3IC0 - chains A and D of the 4 polymer chains in the assembly; structure by X-ray diffraction, 1.80 A resolution.

Chain A:
Protein: Hemoglobin subunit alpha
Organism: Homo sapiens
Reference sequence: P69905 (HBA_HUMAN); residues 1-141 here = UniProt positions 1-141
Chain sequence (141 residues; each row starts with the number of its first residue):
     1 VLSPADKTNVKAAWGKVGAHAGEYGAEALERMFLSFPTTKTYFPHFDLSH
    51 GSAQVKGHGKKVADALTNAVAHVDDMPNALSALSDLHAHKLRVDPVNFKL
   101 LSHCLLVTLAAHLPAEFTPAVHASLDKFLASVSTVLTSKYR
Glycans and other covalent adducts: 2-[(2-methoxy-5-methylphenoxy)methyl]pyridine (B77) linked to Val1
Metal / ion sites: heme Fe: His87 (together with oxygen molecule)
Residues lining bound ligands:
  - B77 (2-[(2-methoxy-5-methylphenoxy)methyl]pyridine), molecule 1: Leu2, Asp126, Lys127, Ala130, Ser131, Thr134
  - B77, molecule 2: Pro95, Phe98, Lys99, Ser102, Asp126, Leu129, Ala130, Ser133
  - B77, molecule 3: Thr134, Thr137, Ser138
  - heme (HEM): Met32, Thr39, Tyr42, Phe43, His45, Phe46, His58, Lys61, Val62, Ala65, Leu66, Leu83, Leu86, His87, Leu91, Val93, Asn97, Phe98, Leu101, Val132, Leu136
  - oxygen molecule (OXY): Leu29, Phe43, His58, Val62, His87
Curated features (UniProtKB/Swiss-Prot):
  - site: Lys61 (Not glycated)
  - natural variant: Asp6 (A6D: In J-Toronto; this construct carries the variant), Ala13 (A13D: In J-Paris 1/J-Aljezur), Glu27 (A27E: In Shenyang; this construct carries the variant), Lys61 (K61N: In Zambia; deletion: In Clinic), Asp64 (A64D: In Pontoise; this construct carries the variant), Asp75 (D75A: In Lille; D75G: In Chapel Hill; D75N: In G-Pest), Ala111 (A111D: In Petah Tikva)

Chain D:
Protein: Hemoglobin subunit beta
Organism: Homo sapiens
Reference sequence: P68871 (HBB_HUMAN); residues 1-146 here = UniProt positions 1-146
Chain sequence (146 residues; numbered 1 to 146; the number before each row is that of its first residue):
     1 VHLTPEEKSAVTALWGKVNVDEVGGEALGRLLVVYPWTQRFFESFGDLST
    51 PDAVMGNPKVKAHGKKVLGAFSDGLAHLDNLKGTFATLSELHCDKLHVDP
   101 ENFRLLGNVLVCVLAHHFGKEFTPPVQAAYQKVVAGVANALAHKYH
Metal / ion sites: heme Fe: His92 (together with oxygen molecule)
Residues lining bound ligands:
  - B77 (2-[(2-methoxy-5-methylphenoxy)methyl]pyridine), molecule 1: Val34, Tyr35, Pro36, Trp37
  - B77, molecule 2: Tyr35, Trp37, Glu101, Leu105
  - heme (HEM): Leu31, Thr38, Phe41, Phe42, Ser44, Phe45, His63, Lys66, Val67, Ala70, Phe71, Phe85, Leu88, Leu91, His92, Leu96, Val98, Asn102, Phe103, Leu106, Val137, Leu141
  - oxygen molecule (OXY): Leu28, Phe42, His63, Val67, His92
Curated features (UniProtKB/Swiss-Prot):
  - natural variant: Leu3 (H3L: In Graz; this construct carries the variant), Glu7 (E7A: In G-Makassar; E7K: In Hb C; E7Q: In Machida; E7V: In SKCA), Lys8 (E8K: In G-Siriraj; this construct carries the variant), Val11 (A11V: In Iraq-Halabja; this construct carries the variant), Gly16 (W16G: In Randwick; this construct carries the variant), Val23 (E23V: In D-Granada; this construct carries the variant), Gly24 (V24G: In Miyashiro; this construct carries the variant), Gly25 (G25D: In Moscva; G25R: In Riverdale-Bronx; G25V: In Savannah), Leu32 (L32P: In Yokohama), Val33 (L33V: In Muscat; this construct carries the variant), Arg40 (Q40R: In Tianshui; this construct carries the variant), Phe42 (F42Y: In Mequon; deletion: In Bruxelles), 11 further natural variant entries in UniProt

How chain A and chain D interact:
Pairs across the interface - 14 pairs, chain A then chain D:
  Thr38(A) - His97(D)
  Thr41(A) - Arg40(D)  hydrogen bond (backbone-side chain)
  Tyr42(A) - Arg40(D)
  Leu91(A) - Arg40(D)
  Arg92(A) - Trp37(D)
  Arg92(A) - Gln39(D)
  Arg92(A) - Arg40(D)
  Val93(A) - Trp37(D)
  Asp94(A) - Trp37(D)
  Asp94(A) - Asp99(D)
  Asp94(A) - Asn102(D)  hydrogen bond
  Pro95(A) - Trp37(D)
  Val96(A) - Asp99(D)
  Lys139(A) - Pro36(D)

In short:
10 residues of chain A and 7 residues of chain D are in contact, with 2 hydrogen bonds. Polar pairs include
Thr41(A)-Arg40(D) and Asp94(A)-Asn102(D). One compound B77 molecule is bound between chain A and chain D.
Here chain A is Hemoglobin subunit alpha and chain D is Hemoglobin subunit beta, both from Homo sapiens. Entry
3IC0 (Crystal Structure of liganded hemoglobin in complex with a potent antisickling agent, INN-298) was
determined by X-ray diffraction.
